Entry 3L2M (X-ray diffraction, 1.97 A resolution); this record covers chain A.

# Chain A
Name: Pancreatic alpha-amylase
From: Sus scrofa
Notes: EC 3.2.1.1
Reference sequence: P00690 (AMYP_PIG); residues 1-496 here correspond to UniProt positions 16-511 (UniProt number = residue number + 15)
Chain sequence (496 residues; numbered 1 to 496; the number before each row is that of its first residue):
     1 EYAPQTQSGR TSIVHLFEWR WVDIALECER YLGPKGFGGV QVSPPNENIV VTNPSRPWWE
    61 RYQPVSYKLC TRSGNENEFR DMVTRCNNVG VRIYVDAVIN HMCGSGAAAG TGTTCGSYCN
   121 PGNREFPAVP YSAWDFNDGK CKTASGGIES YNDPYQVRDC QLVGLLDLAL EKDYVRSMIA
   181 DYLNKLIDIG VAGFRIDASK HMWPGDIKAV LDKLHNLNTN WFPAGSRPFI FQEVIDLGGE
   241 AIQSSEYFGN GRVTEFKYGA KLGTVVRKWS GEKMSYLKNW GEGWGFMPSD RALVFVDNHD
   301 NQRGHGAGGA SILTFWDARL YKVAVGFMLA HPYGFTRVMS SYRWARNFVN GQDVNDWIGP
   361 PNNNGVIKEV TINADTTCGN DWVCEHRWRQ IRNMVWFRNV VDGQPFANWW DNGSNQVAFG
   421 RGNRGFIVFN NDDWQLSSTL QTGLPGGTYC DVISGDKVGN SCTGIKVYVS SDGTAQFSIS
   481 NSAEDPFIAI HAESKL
Disulfide bonds: C28-C86, C70-C115, C141-C160, C378-C384, C450-C462
Modified residues: E1 (pyroglutamic acid; PCA)
Metal / ion sites: Ca2+: N100, R158, D167, H201
Reported in the primary citation:
  - binding site for alpha-D-glucopyranose: N53, W134, V163, Y174
  - conformationally variable residues (order/disorder transition): W134
  - catalytic residues: D197, E233, D300 (by similarity / conservation)

# Overview
N100, R158, D167 and H201 form the Ca2+ site. From the paper: catalytic residues D197, E233 and D300; a
binding site for alpha-D-glucopyranose at N53, W134 and V163 among others.
Chain A is Pancreatic alpha-amylase (Sus scrofa); the structure, X-ray Crystallographic Analysis of Pig
Pancreatic Alpha-Amylase with Alpha-cyclodextrin, was determined by X-ray diffraction, deposited together with
3L2L.
